PDB entry 6EWB | X-ray diffraction, 2.78 A resolution | chains A and B of the 6 polymer chains in the assembly

# Chain A (and B)
Protein: VP1
Organism: Norovirus Hu/GII.4/Sydney/NSW0514/2012/AU
Notes: chain B of this document is another copy of the same molecule, construct and numbering; everything in this record applies to it too
Reference sequence: K4LM89 (K4LM89_9CALI); residue numbers follow UniProt; this construct covers 225-530
Sequence (310 residues; row label = number of the first residue in the row):
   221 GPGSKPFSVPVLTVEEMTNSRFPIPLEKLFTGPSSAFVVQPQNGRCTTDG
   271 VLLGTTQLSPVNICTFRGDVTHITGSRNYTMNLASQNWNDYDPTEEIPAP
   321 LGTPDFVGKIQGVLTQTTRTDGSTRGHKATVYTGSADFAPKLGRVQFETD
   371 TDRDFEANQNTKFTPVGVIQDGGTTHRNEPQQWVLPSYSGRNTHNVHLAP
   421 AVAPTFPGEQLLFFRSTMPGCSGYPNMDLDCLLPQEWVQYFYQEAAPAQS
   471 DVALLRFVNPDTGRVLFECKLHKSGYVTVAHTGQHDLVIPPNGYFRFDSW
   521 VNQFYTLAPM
Unresolved in the structure: 221-223 (chain B: 221-224)
Sequence notes: expression tag (221-224)
From the paper describing this entry:
  - conformationally variable residues (loop rearrangement): Thr-338 to Gly-342, Ile-389 to Glu-399

# Chain A / chain B interface
Pairs across the interface (68):
  Pro-230(A) / Gln-463(B)
  Val-231(A) / Gln-463(B)  hydrogen bond (backbone-side chain)
  Leu-232(A) / Leu-278(B)  hydrophobic
  Leu-232(A) / Gln-463(B)
  Glu-235(A) / Gln-306(B)  hydrogen bond (backbone-side chain)
  Glu-235(A) / Asn-307(B)  hydrogen bond
  Thr-238(A) / Ser-279(B)  hydrogen bond
  Thr-238(A) / Val-281(B)
  Pro-243(A) / Val-281(B)
  Ile-244(A) / Val-281(B)
  Ile-244(A) / Lys-382(B)
  Pro-245(A) / Val-281(B)
  Pro-245(A) / Asn-282(B)
  Pro-245(A) / Arg-287(B)
  Pro-245(A) / Gln-306(B)
  Leu-278(A) / Leu-232(B)  hydrophobic
  Leu-278(A) / Glu-236(B)
  Ser-279(A) / Thr-238(B)  hydrogen bond
  Pro-280(A) / Pro-280(B)  hydrophobic
  Val-281(A) / Pro-243(B)
  Val-281(A) / Pro-245(B)
  Asn-282(A) / Pro-245(B)
  Arg-287(A) / Pro-245(B)
  Gln-306(A) / Glu-235(B)
  Gln-306(A) / Pro-245(B)
  Asn-307(A) / Glu-235(B)  hydrogen bond
  Val-333(A) / Val-333(B)  hydrophobic
  Val-333(A) / Val-386(B)  hydrophobic
  Thr-335(A) / Val-386(B)
  Thr-335(A) / Pro-439(B)
  Thr-335(A) / Gly-440(B)
  Asp-341(A) / Tyr-444(B)  hydrogen bond
  Gly-342(A) / Tyr-444(B)
  Ser-343(A) / Gly-443(B)
  Ser-343(A) / Tyr-444(B)
  Thr-344(A) / Gly-440(B)
  Thr-344(A) / Cys-441(B)
  Thr-344(A) / Ser-442(B)  hydrogen bond (side chain-backbone)
  Thr-344(A) / Gly-443(B)  hydrogen bond (side chain-backbone)
  Thr-344(A) / Pro-445(B)
  Thr-344(A) / Met-447(B)
  Arg-345(A) / Gly-440(B)  hydrogen bond (backbone-backbone)
  Arg-345(A) / Cys-441(B)
  Gly-346(A) / Cys-441(B)  hydrogen bond (backbone-backbone)
  Lys-382(A) / Ile-244(B)
  Val-386(A) / Val-333(B)  hydrophobic
  Val-386(A) / Thr-335(B)
  Pro-439(A) / Thr-335(B)
  Gly-440(A) / Thr-335(B)
  Gly-440(A) / Thr-344(B)
  Gly-440(A) / Arg-345(B)
  Cys-441(A) / Thr-335(B)
  Cys-441(A) / Thr-344(B)
  Cys-441(A) / Arg-345(B)
  Cys-441(A) / Gly-346(B)  hydrogen bond (backbone-backbone)
  Ser-442(A) / Thr-344(B)  hydrogen bond (backbone-side chain)
  Ser-442(A) / Arg-345(B)
  Gly-443(A) / Ser-343(B)
  Gly-443(A) / Thr-344(B)  hydrogen bond (backbone-backbone)
  Tyr-444(A) / Asp-341(B)  hydrogen bond
  Tyr-444(A) / Gly-342(B)
  Tyr-444(A) / Ser-343(B)
  Pro-445(A) / Thr-344(B)
  Met-447(A) / Thr-337(B)
  Met-447(A) / Thr-344(B)
  Gln-463(A) / Pro-230(B)
  Gln-463(A) / Val-231(B)  hydrogen bond (side chain-backbone)
  Gln-463(A) / Leu-232(B)
Also at the interface, not in a pair above, chain A (45 interface residues in all): Glu-236, Leu-246, Gln-336, Thr-337, Thr-384, Pro-385, Glu-456, Gln-459, Tyr-460, Tyr-462
Also at the interface, not in a pair above, chain B (44 interface residues in all): Gln-336, Thr-384, Pro-385, Glu-456, Gln-459, Tyr-460, Tyr-462

# Summary
45 residues of chain A and 44 residues of chain B are in contact; the contacts include 16 hydrogen bonds.
Polar contacts include Val-231(A)/Gln-463(B), Glu-235(A)/Gln-306(B) and Glu-235(A)/Asn-307(B). From the paper:
conformational variability at Thr-338(A) and Ile-389(A).
Both chains are VP1 (Norovirus Hu/GII.4/Sydney/NSW0514/2012/AU). Entry 6EWB (Crystal structure of GII.4 UNSW
2012 P domain in complex with Fab 10E9) was determined by X-ray diffraction.
